3BCC - chains C and F of the 10 polymer chains in the assembly; structure by X-ray diffraction, 3.70 A resolution.

# Chain C
Name: Ubiquinol cytochrome C oxidoreductase
Source organism: Gallus gallus
Notes: EC 1.10.2.2
Reference sequence: P18946 (CYB_CHICK); residue numbers follow UniProt; this construct covers 1-380
Sequence (380 residues; row label = number of the first residue in the row):
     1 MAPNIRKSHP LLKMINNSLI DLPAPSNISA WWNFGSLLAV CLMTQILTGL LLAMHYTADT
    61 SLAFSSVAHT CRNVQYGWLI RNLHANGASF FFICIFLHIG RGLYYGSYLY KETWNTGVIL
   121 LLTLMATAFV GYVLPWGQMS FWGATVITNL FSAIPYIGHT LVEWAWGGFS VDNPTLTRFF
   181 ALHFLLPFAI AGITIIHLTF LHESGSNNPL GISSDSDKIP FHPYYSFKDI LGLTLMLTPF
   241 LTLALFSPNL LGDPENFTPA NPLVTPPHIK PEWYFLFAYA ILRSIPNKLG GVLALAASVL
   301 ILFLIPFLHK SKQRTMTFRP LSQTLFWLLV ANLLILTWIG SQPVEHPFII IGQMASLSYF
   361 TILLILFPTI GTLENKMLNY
Disordered / not traced: 1
Ion coordination: heme Fe site 1: His84, His183; heme Fe site 2: His98, His197
Ligand contacts:
  - antimycin (AMY): Ser18, Leu19, Ile28, Trp32, Asn33, Gly35, Ser36, Ala39, Leu42, Met43, Ala191, Thr194, Ile195, Leu198, Ser206, Phe221, Tyr225, Lys228, Asp229
  - heme (HEM), molecule 1: Trp31, Trp32, Asn33, Phe34, Gly35, Ser36, Leu38, Ala39, Ile95, His98, Ile99, Arg101, Gly102, Ser107, Tyr108, Tyr110, Thr113, Trp114, Gly117, Val118, Leu120, Leu121, Ile190, Thr194, His197, Leu198, Leu201, Asn207
  - heme (HEM), molecule 2: Leu42, Gln45, Ile46, Gly49, Leu50, Leu52, Ala53, Tyr56, Val67, Arg81, His84, Ala85, Ala88, Leu124, Thr127, Ala128, Gly131, Tyr132, Leu134, Pro135, His183, Phe184, Pro187, Ile190, Asn256, Tyr274
  - stigmatellin (SIG): Leu122, Met125, Ala126, Phe129, Val130, Gly143, Val146, Ile147, Phe151, Phe179, Leu182, Ile269, Pro271, Glu272, Phe275, Ala278, Tyr279, Leu295
Curated features (UniProtKB/Swiss-Prot):
  - binding site (heme b): His84, His98, His183, His197
  - binding site (a ubiquinone): His202
Reported in the primary citation:
  - binding site for antimycin: Thr194, Phe221
  - binding site for heme: Arg101

# Chain F
Name: Ubiquinol cytochrome C oxidoreductase
Source organism: Gallus gallus
Notes: EC 1.10.2.2
Reference sequence: P00129 (UCR6_BOVIN); residues 1-109 here = UniProt positions 1-109
Sequence (109 residues; numbered 1 to 109; the number before each row is that of its first residue):
     1 AGRPAVSASS RWLEGIRKWY YNAAGFNKYG LMRDDTIYEN DDVKEAIRRL PENLYDDRMF
    61 RIKRALDLNM RQQILPKEQW TKYEEDVPYL EPYLKEVIRE RKEREEWDK
Disordered / not traced: 1-9
Differences from the reference sequence: conflict Tyr29 (Leu in P00129), Tyr38 (His in P00129), Met59 (Val in P00129), Asn69 (Ser in P00129), Val87 (Lys in P00129), Pro88 (Ser in P00129), Asp108 (Ala in P00129)

# How chain C and chain F interact
Pairs across the interface (50):
  Ser26(C) - Met70(F)
  Asn27(C) - Leu66(F)
  Asn27(C) - Asn69(F)
  Asn27(C) - Met70(F)
  Pro209(C) - Asn69(F)
  Leu210(C) - Ala65(F)
  Leu210(C) - Leu66(F)  hydrophobic
  Leu210(C) - Asn69(F)
  Gly211(C) - Thr36(F)
  Ile212(C) - Leu31(F)  hydrophobic
  Ile212(C) - Asp35(F)
  Ile212(C) - Thr36(F)
  Ile212(C) - Ile62(F)  hydrophobic
  Ser213(C) - Glu39(F)
  Ser213(C) - Ile62(F)
  Ser213(C) - Leu66(F)
  Ser214(C) - Leu66(F)
  Ser216(C) - Met59(F)
  Ser216(C) - Ile62(F)
  Ser216(C) - Lys63(F)
  Ser216(C) - Leu66(F)
  Asp217(C) - Lys63(F)
  Asp217(C) - Leu66(F)
  Lys312(C) - Ile37(F)
  Lys312(C) - Tyr38(F)  hydrogen bond (backbone-backbone)
  Gln313(C) - Phe26(F)
  Gln313(C) - Thr36(F)  hydrogen bond
  Gln313(C) - Tyr38(F)
  Arg314(C) - Tyr38(F)
  Thr317(C) - Ala24(F)
  Phe318(C) - Tyr20(F)  hydrogen bond (backbone-side chain)
  Phe318(C) - Ala24(F)
  Phe318(C) - Phe26(F)  hydrophobic
  Phe318(C) - Thr36(F)
  Arg319(C) - Tyr20(F)
  Pro320(C) - Tyr20(F)
  Pro320(C) - Ala23(F)
  Pro320(C) - Ala24(F)
  Glu374(C) - Tyr20(F)  hydrogen bond
  Lys376(C) - Arg17(F)  hydrogen bond (backbone-side chain)
  Met377(C) - Ile16(F)  hydrophobic
  Met377(C) - Tyr20(F)  hydrophobic
  Leu378(C) - Arg17(F)
  Leu378(C) - Tyr20(F)  hydrophobic
  Leu378(C) - Arg33(F)  hydrogen bond (backbone-side chain)
  Asn379(C) - Arg17(F)  hydrogen bond
  Asn379(C) - Arg33(F)
  Tyr380(C) - Arg33(F)  hydrogen bond
  Tyr380(C) - Asp34(F)  hydrogen bond
  Tyr380(C) - Ile37(F)
Interface residues without a listed pair, chain C (26 interface residues in all): Leu109, Asn208, Leu321
Interface residues without a listed pair, chain F (26 interface residues in all): Trp19, Gly25, Tyr29, Asp67, Glu91

# In short
Chain C and chain F each contribute 26 residues to their interface, with 9 hydrogen bonds. Polar pairs include
Gln313(C)-Thr36(F), Phe318(C)-Tyr20(F) and Glu374(C)-Tyr20(F). Chain C binds heme, stigmatellin and antimycin.
From the paper: a binding site for antimycin at Thr194(C) and Phe221(C); a binding site for heme at Arg101(C).
Chain C is Ubiquinol cytochrome C oxidoreductase and chain F is Ubiquinol cytochrome C oxidoreductase, both
from Gallus gallus; the structure, Stigmatellin and antimycin bound cytochrome BC1 complex from chicken, was
determined by X-ray diffraction together with 2BCC and 1BCC from the same study.
